4OBV - chains D and B; structure by X-ray diffraction, 2.84 A resolution.

Chain D (and B):
Protein: Pyridoxal-dependent decarboxylase domain protein
Organism: Ruminococcus gnavus
Notes: chain B of this document is another copy of the same molecule, construct and numbering; everything in this record applies to it too
UniProt: A7B1V0 (A7B1V0_RUMGN); residue numbers follow UniProt; this construct covers 1-490
Sequence (490 residues; row label = number of the first residue in the row):
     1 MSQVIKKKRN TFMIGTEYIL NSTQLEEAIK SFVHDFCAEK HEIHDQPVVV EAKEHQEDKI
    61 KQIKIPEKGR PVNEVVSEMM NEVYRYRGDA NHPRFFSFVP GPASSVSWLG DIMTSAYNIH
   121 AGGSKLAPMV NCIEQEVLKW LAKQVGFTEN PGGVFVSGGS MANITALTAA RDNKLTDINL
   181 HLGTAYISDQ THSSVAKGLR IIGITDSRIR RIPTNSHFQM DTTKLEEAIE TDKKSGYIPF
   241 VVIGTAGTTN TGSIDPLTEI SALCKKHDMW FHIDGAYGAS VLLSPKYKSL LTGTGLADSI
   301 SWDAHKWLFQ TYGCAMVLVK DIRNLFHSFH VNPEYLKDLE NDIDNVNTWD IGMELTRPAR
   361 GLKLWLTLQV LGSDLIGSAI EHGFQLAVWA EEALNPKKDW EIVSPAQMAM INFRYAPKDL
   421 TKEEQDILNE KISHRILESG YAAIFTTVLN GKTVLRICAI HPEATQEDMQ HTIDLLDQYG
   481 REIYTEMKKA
Disordered / not traced: 1-15, 341-343, 488-490 (chain B: 1-15, 341-343, 489-490)
Ligand contacts:
  - alpha-(fluoromethyl)-D-tryptophan (2SU): Lys-40, Pro-102, Ala-103, Ser-104, Ser-105, Phe-309, Leu-371, Ala-379, His-461, Pro-462, Glu-463
  - 3SO ({5-hydroxy-4-[(1E)-4-(1H-indol-3-yl)-3-oxobut-1-en-1-yl]-6-methylpyridin-3-yl}methyl dihydrogen phosphate), molecule 1: Phe-98, Val-99, Gly-158, Gly-159, Ser-160, Asn-163, His-192, Ser-194, Gly-247, Thr-249, Asp-274, Ala-276, Asp-303, His-305, Lys-306
  - 3SO, molecule 2: His-120, Leu-126, Leu-336, Leu-339, Trp-349, Leu-355, Thr-356
Reported in the primary citation:
  - binding site for 3SO: Phe-98
  - binding site for alpha-(fluoromethyl)-D-tryptophan: Pro-102, Ser-105

Chain D / chain B interface:
Residue-residue contacts (230):
  Tyr-18(D) / Val-370(B)
  Tyr-18(D) / Leu-371(B)
  Tyr-18(D) / Leu-375(B)  hydrophobic
  Ile-19(D) / Leu-371(B)  hydrophobic
  Ile-19(D) / Leu-375(B)  hydrophobic
  Leu-20(D) / Val-370(B)  hydrophobic
  Ser-22(D) / His-41(B)
  Leu-25(D) / Ser-105(B)
  Glu-26(D) / His-34(B)  salt bridge
  Ile-29(D) / Val-33(B)  hydrophobic
  Ile-29(D) / Trp-108(B)  hydrophobic
  Ile-29(D) / Leu-109(B)  hydrophobic
  Ile-29(D) / Ile-112(B)  hydrophobic
  Phe-32(D) / Ile-112(B)
  Phe-32(D) / Met-113(B)  hydrophobic
  Phe-32(D) / Ala-116(B)  hydrophobic
  Phe-32(D) / Tyr-117(B)  hydrophobic
  Val-33(D) / Ile-29(B)  hydrophobic
  His-34(D) / Glu-26(B)  salt bridge
  Phe-36(D) / Ala-116(B)
  Phe-36(D) / Tyr-117(B)  hydrophobic
  Cys-37(D) / Ser-22(B)
  His-41(D) / Ser-22(B)
  Gln-56(D) / Met-129(B)
  Glu-57(D) / Met-129(B)
  Glu-57(D) / Cys-132(B)
  Ile-60(D) / Met-129(B)  hydrophobic
  Ile-60(D) / Cys-132(B)  hydrophobic
  Ile-60(D) / Ile-133(B)  hydrophobic
  Lys-61(D) / Glu-136(B)
  Ile-63(D) / Trp-365(B)  hydrophobic
  Lys-64(D) / Trp-365(B)
  Lys-64(D) / Gln-369(B)  hydrogen bond (backbone-side chain)
  Ile-65(D) / Trp-140(B)
  Ile-65(D) / Trp-365(B)  hydrophobic
  Pro-66(D) / Leu-368(B)
  Pro-66(D) / Gln-369(B)
  Pro-66(D) / Gly-372(B)
  Pro-66(D) / Ser-373(B)  hydrogen bond (backbone-backbone)
  Glu-67(D) / Gly-372(B)
  Glu-67(D) / Ser-373(B)  hydrogen bond (backbone-backbone)
  Glu-67(D) / Asp-374(B)  hydrogen bond (backbone-backbone)
  Lys-68(D) / Asp-374(B)  salt bridge
  Gly-69(D) / Gln-369(B)
  Gly-69(D) / Val-370(B)
  Gly-69(D) / Leu-371(B)  hydrogen bond (backbone-backbone)
  Gly-69(D) / Gly-372(B)
  Arg-70(D) / Gln-369(B)  hydrogen bond
  Arg-70(D) / Val-370(B)  hydrogen bond (backbone-backbone)
  Val-72(D) / Leu-109(B)  hydrophobic
  Val-75(D) / Leu-366(B)  hydrophobic
  Val-75(D) / Gln-369(B)
  Val-76(D) / Leu-109(B)  hydrophobic
  Val-76(D) / Met-113(B)
  Met-79(D) / Leu-362(B)  hydrophobic
  Met-79(D) / Trp-365(B)
  Met-79(D) / Leu-366(B)  hydrophobic
  Met-80(D) / Tyr-117(B)
  Glu-82(D) / Met-129(B)
  Val-83(D) / Met-129(B)
  Val-83(D) / Ile-133(B)  hydrophobic
  Tyr-84(D) / Met-113(B)  hydrophobic
  Tyr-84(D) / Thr-114(B)  hydrogen bond
  Tyr-84(D) / Tyr-117(B)  hydrophobic
  Tyr-84(D) / Ile-119(B)  hydrophobic
  Tyr-84(D) / Leu-362(B)
  Tyr-86(D) / Pro-128(B)
  Arg-87(D) / Ile-119(B)
  Arg-87(D) / Leu-126(B)
  Gly-88(D) / Leu-126(B)  hydrogen bond (backbone-backbone)
  Asn-91(D) / Tyr-117(B)  hydrogen bond (side chain-backbone)
  Asn-91(D) / Asn-118(B)  hydrogen bond
  Phe-95(D) / Leu-126(B)  hydrophobic
  Phe-98(D) / Leu-336(B)  hydrophobic
  Phe-98(D) / Leu-339(B)  hydrophobic
  Gly-101(D) / Asn-118(B)
  Ala-103(D) / Asn-118(B)
  Ser-105(D) / Leu-25(B)
  Trp-108(D) / Leu-25(B)  hydrophobic
  Trp-108(D) / Ile-29(B)  hydrophobic
  Trp-108(D) / Ile-112(B)  hydrogen bond (side chain-backbone)
  Trp-108(D) / Ser-115(B)
  Trp-108(D) / Ala-116(B)
  Leu-109(D) / Ile-29(B)  hydrophobic
  Leu-109(D) / Val-72(B)  hydrophobic
  Leu-109(D) / Val-76(B)  hydrophobic
  Asp-111(D) / Ser-115(B)  hydrogen bond
  Ile-112(D) / Ile-29(B)  hydrophobic
  Ile-112(D) / Phe-32(B)
  Ile-112(D) / Trp-108(B)  hydrogen bond (backbone-side chain)
  Met-113(D) / Phe-32(B)  hydrophobic
  Met-113(D) / Val-76(B)
  Met-113(D) / Met-80(B)  hydrophobic
  Met-113(D) / Tyr-84(B)  hydrophobic
  Thr-114(D) / Tyr-84(B)  hydrogen bond
  Ser-115(D) / Trp-108(B)
  Ser-115(D) / Asp-111(B)  hydrogen bond
  Ser-115(D) / Thr-311(B)
  Ala-116(D) / Phe-32(B)  hydrophobic
  Ala-116(D) / Phe-36(B)
  Ala-116(D) / Trp-108(B)
  Tyr-117(D) / Phe-32(B)  hydrophobic
  Tyr-117(D) / Phe-36(B)  hydrophobic
  Tyr-117(D) / Met-80(B)
  Tyr-117(D) / Tyr-84(B)  hydrophobic
  Tyr-117(D) / Arg-87(B)
  Tyr-117(D) / Asn-91(B)  hydrogen bond (backbone-side chain)
  Asn-118(D) / Asn-91(B)  hydrogen bond
  Asn-118(D) / Gly-101(B)
  Asn-118(D) / Ala-103(B)
  Asn-118(D) / Thr-311(B)
  Asn-118(D) / Tyr-312(B)  hydrogen bond (side chain-backbone)
  Ile-119(D) / Tyr-84(B)  hydrophobic
  Ile-119(D) / Arg-87(B)
  Ile-119(D) / Tyr-312(B)
  His-120(D) / Tyr-312(B)
  Leu-126(D) / Arg-87(B)
  Leu-126(D) / Gly-88(B)  hydrogen bond (backbone-backbone)
  Leu-126(D) / Phe-95(B)  hydrophobic
  Pro-128(D) / Tyr-86(B)
  Met-129(D) / Gln-56(B)
  Met-129(D) / Glu-57(B)
  Met-129(D) / Ile-60(B)  hydrophobic
  Met-129(D) / Glu-82(B)
  Met-129(D) / Val-83(B)
  Met-129(D) / Tyr-86(B)  hydrophobic
  Val-130(D) / Val-83(B)  hydrophobic
  Cys-132(D) / Ile-60(B)  hydrophobic
  Ile-133(D) / Ile-60(B)  hydrophobic
  Ile-133(D) / Val-83(B)  hydrophobic
  Glu-136(D) / Lys-61(B)
  Trp-140(D) / Ile-65(B)  hydrophobic
  Ser-157(D) / Glu-354(B)  hydrogen bond
  Ser-157(D) / Arg-360(B)
  Ser-160(D) / Leu-355(B)
  Met-161(D) / Met-161(B)  hydrophobic
  Arg-171(D) / Arg-200(B)  hydrogen bond (side chain-backbone)
  Arg-171(D) / Ile-201(B)  hydrogen bond (side chain-backbone)
  Arg-171(D) / Gly-203(B)
  Asp-177(D) / Thr-205(B)
  His-192(D) / Tyr-335(B)
  His-192(D) / Leu-355(B)
  Ser-193(D) / Tyr-335(B)  hydrogen bond (backbone-side chain)
  Lys-197(D) / Phe-329(B)  hydrogen bond (side chain-backbone)
  Lys-197(D) / Trp-349(B)  hydrogen bond (side chain-backbone)
  Lys-197(D) / Gly-352(B)
  Arg-200(D) / Arg-171(B)  hydrogen bond (backbone-side chain)
  Ile-201(D) / Arg-171(B)  hydrogen bond (backbone-side chain)
  Ile-201(D) / Ile-202(B)
  Ile-201(D) / Phe-329(B)  hydrophobic
  Ile-201(D) / Met-353(B)  hydrophobic
  Ile-202(D) / Ile-201(B)
  Gly-203(D) / Arg-171(B)
  Thr-205(D) / Asp-177(B)
  Thr-249(D) / Tyr-335(B)
  Asn-250(D) / Glu-334(B)  hydrogen bond
  Asn-250(D) / Tyr-335(B)
  Thr-311(D) / Ser-115(B)
  Thr-311(D) / Asn-118(B)
  Tyr-312(D) / Asn-118(B)  hydrogen bond (backbone-side chain)
  Tyr-312(D) / Ile-119(B)
  Tyr-312(D) / His-120(B)
  Tyr-312(D) / Thr-356(B)
  Tyr-312(D) / Pro-358(B)
  Gly-313(D) / Pro-358(B)
  Phe-329(D) / Lys-197(B)  hydrogen bond (backbone-side chain)
  Phe-329(D) / Ile-201(B)  hydrophobic
  Glu-334(D) / Asp-189(B)
  Glu-334(D) / Asn-250(B)  hydrogen bond
  Glu-334(D) / Val-448(B)
  Tyr-335(D) / His-192(B)
  Tyr-335(D) / Ser-193(B)  hydrogen bond (side chain-backbone)
  Tyr-335(D) / Asn-250(B)
  Tyr-335(D) / Thr-447(B)
  Lys-337(D) / Thr-446(B)  hydrogen bond
  Lys-337(D) / Thr-447(B)
  Lys-337(D) / Val-448(B)
  Asp-338(D) / Phe-445(B)
  Asp-338(D) / Thr-446(B)  hydrogen bond
  Leu-339(D) / Phe-98(B)  hydrophobic
  Trp-349(D) / Lys-197(B)  hydrogen bond (backbone-side chain)
  Gly-352(D) / Lys-197(B)
  Met-353(D) / Ile-201(B)  hydrophobic
  Glu-354(D) / Ser-157(B)  hydrogen bond
  Leu-355(D) / Ser-160(B)
  Leu-355(D) / His-192(B)
  Thr-356(D) / Tyr-312(B)
  Pro-358(D) / Tyr-312(B)
  Pro-358(D) / Gly-313(B)
  Arg-360(D) / Ser-157(B)
  Leu-362(D) / Met-79(B)  hydrophobic
  Leu-362(D) / Tyr-84(B)
  Trp-365(D) / Ile-63(B)  hydrophobic
  Trp-365(D) / Lys-64(B)
  Trp-365(D) / Ile-65(B)  hydrophobic
  Trp-365(D) / Met-79(B)
  Leu-366(D) / Val-75(B)  hydrophobic
  Leu-366(D) / Met-79(B)  hydrophobic
  Leu-368(D) / Pro-66(B)
  Gln-369(D) / Ile-63(B)
  Gln-369(D) / Lys-64(B)  hydrogen bond (side chain-backbone)
  Gln-369(D) / Ile-65(B)
  Gln-369(D) / Pro-66(B)
  Gln-369(D) / Gly-69(B)
  Gln-369(D) / Arg-70(B)  hydrogen bond
  Gln-369(D) / Val-75(B)
  Val-370(D) / Tyr-18(B)
  Val-370(D) / Leu-20(B)  hydrophobic
  Val-370(D) / Gly-69(B)
  Val-370(D) / Arg-70(B)  hydrogen bond (backbone-backbone)
  Leu-371(D) / Tyr-18(B)
  Leu-371(D) / Ile-19(B)  hydrophobic
  Leu-371(D) / Gly-69(B)
  Gly-372(D) / Pro-66(B)
  Gly-372(D) / Glu-67(B)
  Gly-372(D) / Gly-69(B)
  Ser-373(D) / Pro-66(B)  hydrogen bond (backbone-backbone)
  Ser-373(D) / Glu-67(B)  hydrogen bond (backbone-backbone)
  Asp-374(D) / Glu-67(B)  hydrogen bond (backbone-backbone)
  Leu-375(D) / Thr-16(B)
  Leu-375(D) / Ile-19(B)  hydrophobic
  Glu-430(D) / Lys-337(B)  salt bridge
  Phe-445(D) / Asp-338(B)
  Thr-446(D) / Lys-337(B)  hydrogen bond
  Thr-446(D) / Asp-338(B)  hydrogen bond
  Thr-447(D) / Glu-334(B)
  Thr-447(D) / Tyr-335(B)
  Thr-447(D) / Lys-337(B)
  Val-448(D) / Glu-334(B)
  Val-448(D) / Lys-337(B)
Also at the interface, not in a pair above, chain D (130 interface residues in all): Thr-16, Lys-30, Glu-39, Ala-52, Asp-89, Gly-110, Ala-127, Ile-164, Thr-168, Leu-180, His-181, Thr-191, Asp-206, His-305, Gln-310, Val-331, Pro-333, Leu-336, Arg-357, Thr-453
Also at the interface, not in a pair above, chain B (133 interface residues in all): Lys-30, Cys-37, Glu-39, Lys-40, Ala-52, Lys-68, Asp-89, Val-106, Gly-110, Ala-127, Val-130, Ile-164, Thr-168, Leu-180, His-181, Gln-190, Thr-191, Asp-206, Thr-249, Gln-310, Val-331, Pro-333, Arg-357, Glu-430, Thr-453

In short:
130 residues of chain D face 133 of chain B across their interface; the contacts include 45 hydrogen bonds and
4 salt bridges. Among the polar pairs are Glu-26(D)/His-34(B), Lys-68(D)/Asp-374(B) and Glu-430(D)/Lys-337(B).
The paper reports a binding site for alpha-(fluoromethyl)-D-tryptophan at Pro-102(D) and Ser-105(D); a binding
site for 3SO at Phe-98(D).
Chain D and chain B are both Pyridoxal-dependent decarboxylase domain protein (Ruminococcus gnavus); the
structure, Ruminococcus gnavus tryptophan decarboxylase RUMGNA_01526 (alpha-FMT), was determined by X-ray
diffraction.
